1QI3 - chain A; structure by X-ray diffraction, 2.00 A resolution.

# Chain A
Protein: Protein (exo-maltotetraohydrolase)
Organism: Pseudomonas stutzeri
Notes: EC 3.2.1.60
UniProtKB: P13507 (AMT4_PSEST); residues 1-429 here correspond to UniProt positions 22-450 (UniProt number = residue number + 21)
Chain sequence (429 residues; row label = number of the first residue in the row):
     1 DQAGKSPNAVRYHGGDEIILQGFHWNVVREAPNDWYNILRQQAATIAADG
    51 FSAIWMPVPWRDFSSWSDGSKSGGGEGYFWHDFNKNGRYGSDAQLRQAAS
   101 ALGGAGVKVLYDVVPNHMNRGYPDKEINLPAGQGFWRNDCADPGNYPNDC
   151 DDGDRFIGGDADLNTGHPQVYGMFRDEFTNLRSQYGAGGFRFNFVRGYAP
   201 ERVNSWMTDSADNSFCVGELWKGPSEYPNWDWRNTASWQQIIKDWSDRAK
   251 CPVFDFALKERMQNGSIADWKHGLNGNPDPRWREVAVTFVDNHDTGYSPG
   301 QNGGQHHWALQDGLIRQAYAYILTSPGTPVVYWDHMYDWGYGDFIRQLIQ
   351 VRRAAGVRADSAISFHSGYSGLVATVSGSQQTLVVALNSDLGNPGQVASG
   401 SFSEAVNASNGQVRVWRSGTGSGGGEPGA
Unresolved in the structure: 419-429
Sequence notes: engineered mutation Asn193 (Asp214 in P13507)
Disulfide bonds: Cys140-Cys150, Cys216-Cys251
Ion coordination: Ca2+ site 1: Asp1, Gln2, His13, Asp16, Glu17; Ca2+ site 2: Asn116, Asp151, Asp154, Asp162, Gly197
Swiss-Prot annotation at these positions:
  - active site: Glu219 (Proton donor)
  - binding site (Ca(2+)): Asp1, Gln2, His13, Asp16, Glu17, Asn116, Asp151, Asp154, Asp162, Gly197
  - binding site (substrate): Tyr78, Phe79, His117, Phe156 to Asp160, Arg191, Arg196, Gly197, His293, Gln305
  - site: Asp294 (Transition state stabilizer)

# In short
Asp1, Gln2, His13, Asp16 and Glu17 form the Ca2+ site 1. Asn116, Asp151, Asp154, Asp162 and Gly197 coordinate
Ca2+ site 2. UniProt lists active-site residue Glu219, 10 Ca2+-binding residues and 13 substrate-binding
residues.
Chain A is Protein (exo-maltotetraohydrolase) (Pseudomonas stutzeri); the structure, Mutant (D193N)
maltotetraose-forming exo-amylase in complex with maltotetraose, was determined by X-ray diffraction (same
publication as 1QI4, 1QI5 and 1QPK).
